Entry 4JI6 (X-ray diffraction, 3.55 A resolution); this record covers chains A and I of the 21 polymer chains in the assembly.

# Chain A
Molecule: 16S rRNA
Organism: Thermus thermophilus
Sequence (1522 nucleotides; numbered 0 to 1544 plus 19 insertion-coded residues; 42 numbers in that range are skipped by the numbering (no residue carries them; nothing is unmodelled there); the number before each row is that of its first residue; a row labelled like 190A-190L holds insertion residues (190A, then the next letters in order); numbering starts at 0):
     0 UUUGUUGGAG AGUUUGAUCC UGGCUCAGGG UGAACGCUGG CGGCGUGCCU AAGACAUGCA
    60 AGUCGUGCGG G
    73 CCGCGGGGUU UU
    88 ACUCCG
    95 UGGUC
   101 AGCGGCGGAC GGGUGAGUAA CGCGUGGGU
  129A G
   130 ACCUACCCGG AAGAGGGGGA CAACCCGGGG AAACUCGGGC UAAUCCCCCA UGUGGACCCG
   190 C
190A-190L CCCUUGGGGUGU
   191 GUCCAAAGGG CUUU
   216 GCCCGCUUCC GGAUGGGCCC GCGUCCCAUC AGCUAGUUGG UGGGGUAAUG GCCCACCAAG
   276 GCGACGACGG GUAGCCGGUC UGAGAGGAUG GCCGGCCACA GGGGCACUGA GACACGGGCC
   336 CCACUCCUAC GGGAGGCAGC AGUUAGGAAU CUUCCGCAAU GGGCGCAAGC CUGACGGAGC
   396 GACGCCGCUU GGAGGAAGAA GCCCUUCGGG GUGUAAACUC CUGAA
   442 CCCGGGACGA AACCCCCGAC GA
   474 GGGGACUGAC GGUACCGGG
   494 GUAAUAGCGC CGGCCAACUC CGUGCCAGCA GCCGCGGUAA UACGGAGGGC GCGAGCGUUA
   554 CCCGGAUUCA CUGGGCGUAA AGGGCGUGUA GGCGGCCUGG GGCGUCCCAU GUGAAAGACC
   614 ACGGCUCAAC CGUGGGGGAG CGUGGGAUAC GCUCAGGCUA GACGGUGGGA GAGGGUGGUG
   674 GAAUUCCCGG AGUAGCGGUG AAAUGCGCAG AUACCGGGAG GAACGCCGAU GGCGAAGGCA
   734 GCCACCUGGU CCACCCGUGA CGCUGAGGCG CGAAAGCGUG GGGAGCAAAC CGGAUUAGAU
   794 ACCCGGGUAG UCCACGCCCU AAACGAUGCG CGCUAGGUCU CUGGGUCU
   848 CCUGGGGGCC GAAGCUAACG CGUUAAGCGC GCCGCCUGGG GAGUACGGCC GCAAGGCUGA
   908 AACUCAAAGG AAUUGACGGG GGCCCGCACA AGCGGUGGAG CAUGUGGUUU AAUUCGAAGX
   968 AACGCGAAGA ACCUUACCAG GCCUUGACAU GCUAGG
 1003A G
  1004 AACCCGGGUG AAAGCCUGGG GUGCCCC
1030A-1030D GCGA
  1031 GGGGAGCCCU AGCACAGGUG CUGCAUGGCC GUCGUCAGCU CGUGCCGUGA GGUGUUGGGU
  1091 UAAGUCCCGC AACGAGCGCA ACCCCCGCCG UUAGUUGCCA GCGGUUCGGC CGGGCACUCU
  1151 AACGGGACUG CCCGCGAAA
  1171 GCGGGAGGAA GGAGGGGACG ACGUCUGGUC AGCAUGGCCC UUACGGCCUG GGCGACACAC
  1231 GUGCUACAAU GCCCACUACA AAGCGAUGCC ACCCGGCAAC GGGGAGCUAA UCGCAAAAAG
  1291 GUGGGCCCAG UUCGGAUUGG GGUCUGCAAC CCGACCCCAU GAAGCCGGAA UCGCUAGUAA
  1351 UCGCGGAUCA G
 1361A C
  1362 CAUGCCGCGG UGAAUACGUU CCCGGGCCUU GUACACACXG CCXGUXACGC CAUGGGAGCG
  1422 GGCUCUACCC GAAGUCGCCG GG
  1446 AGCCUACGGG
  1459 CAGGCGCCGA GGGUAGGGCC CGUGACUGGG GCGAAGUCGU AACAAGGUAG CUGUACCGGA
  1519 AGGUGCGGCU GGAUCCACUC CUUUCU
Disordered / not traced: 0-2, 1534-1538
Modified residues: PSU (pseudouridine-5'-monophosphate) at position 516, 7MG (7N-methyl-8-hydroguanosine-5'-monophosphate) at position 527, M2G (N2-dimethylguanosine-5'-monophosphate) at position 966, 5MC (5-methylcytidine-5'-monophosphate) at position 967, 2MG (2N-methylguanosine-5'-monophosphate) at position 1207, 5MC (5-methylcytidine-5'-monophosphate) at position 1400, 4OC (4n,o2'-methylcytidine-5'-monophosphate) at position 1402, 5MC (5-methylcytidine-5'-monophosphate) at position 1404, 5MC (5-methylcytidine-5'-monophosphate) at position 1407, UR3 (3-methyluridine-5'-monophoshate) at position 1498, MA6 (6N-dimethyladenosine-5'-monophoshate) at position 1518, MA6 (6N-dimethyladenosine-5'-monophoshate) at position 1519, PSU (pseudouridine-5'-monophosphate) at position 1540, PSU (pseudouridine-5'-monophosphate) at position 1541
Differences from the reference sequence: conflict C1534 (A2157 in M26923.1), A1535 (C2158 in M26923.1)
What the authors report for this chain:
  - conformationally variable residues: A1492, A1493
  - mutagenesis - C1490U: increased growth

# Chain I
Protein: Ribosomal protein S9
Organism: Thermus thermophilus
Reference sequence: P80374 (RS9_THET8); numbering as in UniProt (aligned over 1-128)
Sequence (128 residues; row label = number of the first residue in the row):
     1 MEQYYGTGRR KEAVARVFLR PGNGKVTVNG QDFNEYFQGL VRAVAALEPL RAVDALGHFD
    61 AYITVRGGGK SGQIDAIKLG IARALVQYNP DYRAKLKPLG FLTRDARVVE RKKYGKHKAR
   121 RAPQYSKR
Disordered / not traced: 1

# Chain A / chain I interface
Pairs across the interface (116; chain A residue first):
  G942(A) - Gln124(I)  hydrogen bond to the base
  U943(A) - Gln124(I)  sugar contact
  M2G_966(A) - Arg128(I)  sugar contact
  5MC_967(A) - Arg128(I)  hydrogen bond to the sugar
  A968(A) - Arg128(I)  salt bridge to the phosphate
  C1116(A) - Val108(I)  sugar contact
  G1117(A) - Arg104(I)  salt bridge to the phosphate
  C1118(A) - Arg9(I)  salt bridge to the phosphate
  C1118(A) - Arg83(I)  phosphate contact
  C1118(A) - Arg104(I)  salt bridge to the phosphate
  C1119(A) - Arg9(I)  salt bridge to the phosphate
  C1119(A) - Arg83(I)  salt bridge to the phosphate
  G1127(A) - Arg16(I)  sugar contact
  G1127(A) - Arg66(I)  phosphate contact
  C1128(A) - Arg16(I)  sugar contact
  C1128(A) - Arg66(I)  salt bridge to the phosphate
  C1129(A) - Tyr62(I)  hydrogen bond to the phosphate
  A1130(A) - Gln3(I)  phosphate contact
  A1130(A) - Phe18(I)  sugar contact
  A1130(A) - Tyr62(I)  phosphate contact
  G1131(A) - Arg20(I)  salt bridge to the phosphate
  C1147(A) - Tyr5(I)  hydrogen bond to the sugar
  C1147(A) - Arg16(I)  hydrogen bond to the base
  U1148(A) - Tyr5(I)  sugar contact
  U1148(A) - Thr7(I)  hydrogen bond to the phosphate
  U1148(A) - Val14(I)  phosphate contact
  U1148(A) - Arg16(I)  sugar contact
  C1149(A) - Arg9(I)  salt bridge to the phosphate
  C1149(A) - Val14(I)  phosphate contact
  G1177(A) - Lys97(I)  phosphate contact
  G1178(A) - Arg93(I)  salt bridge to the phosphate
  G1178(A) - Lys97(I)  hydrogen bond to the base
  A1179(A) - Arg93(I)  salt bridge to the phosphate
  A1179(A) - Leu102(I)  sugar contact
  A1179(A) - Thr103(I)  phosphate contact
  A1179(A) - Arg104(I)  hydrogen bond to the sugar
  A1180(A) - Thr103(I)  hydrogen bond to the phosphate
  G1186(A) - Glu110(I)  phosphate contact
  G1186(A) - Lys113(I)  phosphate contact
  G1187(A) - Arg111(I)  hydrogen bond to the sugar
  G1187(A) - Lys113(I)  phosphate contact
  A1188(A) - Tyr114(I)  hydrogen bond to the phosphate
  G1231(A) - Ser126(I)  phosphate contact
  G1231(A) - Lys127(I)  phosphate contact
  U1232(A) - Gln124(I)  phosphate contact
  U1232(A) - Tyr125(I)  phosphate contact
  U1232(A) - Ser126(I)  hydrogen bond to the phosphate
  G1233(A) - His117(I)  salt bridge to the phosphate
  G1233(A) - Pro123(I)  phosphate contact
  G1233(A) - Gln124(I)  hydrogen bond to the phosphate
  A1248(A) - Tyr36(I)  sugar contact
  A1248(A) - Lys70(I)  hydrogen bond to the sugar
  C1249(A) - Tyr36(I)  sugar contact
  C1249(A) - Gly68(I)  hydrogen bond to the sugar
  C1249(A) - Gly69(I)  sugar contact
  C1249(A) - Lys70(I)  sugar contact
  C1249(A) - Gln73(I)  hydrogen bond to the sugar
  A1250(A) - Arg66(I)  phosphate contact
  A1250(A) - Gly67(I)  hydrogen bond to the phosphate
  A1250(A) - Gly68(I)  hydrogen bond to the sugar
  A1251(A) - Glu12(I)  sugar contact
  G1290(A) - Leu40(I)  sugar contact
  G1291(A) - Gln38(I)  hydrogen bond to the sugar
  G1291(A) - Gly39(I)  sugar contact
  U1292(A) - Gln38(I)  sugar contact
  U1292(A) - Gly39(I)  phosphate contact
  A1340(A) - Lys127(I)  hydrogen bond to the sugar
  U1341(A) - Ser126(I)  sugar contact
  U1341(A) - Lys127(I)  sugar contact
  C1342(A) - Gln124(I)  sugar contact
  C1342(A) - Tyr125(I)  sugar contact
  G1343(A) - Arg121(I)  hydrogen bond to the sugar
  G1343(A) - Ala122(I)  hydrogen bond to the sugar
  G1343(A) - Tyr125(I)  phosphate contact
  C1344(A) - Arg120(I)  sugar contact
  U1345(A) - Arg120(I)  salt bridge to the phosphate
  A1346(A) - Arg120(I)  salt bridge to the phosphate
  G1347(A) - Arg10(I)  hydrogen bond to the base
  G1347(A) - Lys11(I)  base contact
  G1347(A) - Arg107(I)  hydrogen bond to the base
  G1347(A) - Val108(I)  sugar contact
  G1347(A) - Val109(I)  sugar contact
  G1347(A) - Glu110(I)  sugar contact
  U1348(A) - Val109(I)  phosphate contact
  U1348(A) - Glu110(I)  hydrogen bond to the phosphate
  U1348(A) - Arg120(I)  phosphate contact
  A1349(A) - Lys118(I)  phosphate contact
  A1349(A) - Arg120(I)  phosphate contact
  A1349(A) - Arg121(I)  hydrogen bond to the phosphate
  A1350(A) - Lys118(I)  salt bridge to the phosphate
  A1350(A) - Arg121(I)  salt bridge to the phosphate
  U1351(A) - Lys118(I)  base contact
  C1366(A) - His117(I)  phosphate contact
  C1367(A) - Lys112(I)  phosphate contact
  C1367(A) - Tyr114(I)  phosphate contact
  C1367(A) - Gly115(I)  hydrogen bond to the phosphate
  C1367(A) - Lys116(I)  phosphate contact
  G1368(A) - Arg111(I)  salt bridge to the phosphate
  G1368(A) - Lys112(I)  salt bridge to the phosphate
  G1368(A) - Lys113(I)  phosphate contact
  G1368(A) - Tyr114(I)  hydrogen bond to the phosphate
  C1369(A) - Arg111(I)  phosphate contact
  C1369(A) - Lys112(I)  hydrogen bond to the phosphate
  G1370(A) - Glu12(I)  phosphate contact
  G1371(A) - Lys11(I)  phosphate contact
  G1371(A) - Glu12(I)  phosphate contact
  G1371(A) - Gly68(I)  phosphate contact
  G1371(A) - Gly69(I)  hydrogen bond to the phosphate
  G1371(A) - Val109(I)  phosphate contact
  U1372(A) - Lys11(I)  salt bridge to the phosphate
  U1372(A) - Gly69(I)  phosphate contact
  U1372(A) - Lys70(I)  hydrogen bond to the phosphate
  U1372(A) - Ser71(I)  hydrogen bond to the phosphate
  U1372(A) - Gly72(I)  hydrogen bond to the phosphate
  G1373(A) - Lys11(I)  hydrogen bond to the base
  G1373(A) - Ser71(I)  hydrogen bond to the phosphate
Interface residues without a listed pair, chain A (55 interface residues in all): C1189
Interface residues without a listed pair, chain I (52 interface residues in all): Arg42

# In short
55 residues of chain A face 52 of chain I across their interface; the contacts include 35 hydrogen bonds and
19 salt bridges. Polar contacts include G942(A)-Gln124(I), C1147(A)-Arg16(I) and G1178(A)-Lys97(I). The paper
reports that C1490U of chain A increases growth; conformational variability at A1492(A) and A1493(A).
Here chain A is 16S rRNA and chain I is Ribosomal protein S9, both from Thermus thermophilus. Entry 4JI6
(Crystal Structure of 30S ribosomal subunit from Thermus thermophilus) was determined by X-ray diffraction
together with 4JI0, 4JI1, 4JI2, 4JI3, 4JI4, 4JI5, 4JI7 and 4JI8 from the same study.
